PDB entry 3U52 | X-ray diffraction, 1.95 A resolution | chains C and E of the 6 polymer chains in the assembly

Chain C:
Name: Phenol hydroxylase component phL
From: Pseudomonas stutzeri
UniProt: Q84AQ4 (Q84AQ4_PSEST); numbering as in UniProt (aligned over 1-333)
Amino-acid sequence (333 residues; row label = number of the first residue in the row):
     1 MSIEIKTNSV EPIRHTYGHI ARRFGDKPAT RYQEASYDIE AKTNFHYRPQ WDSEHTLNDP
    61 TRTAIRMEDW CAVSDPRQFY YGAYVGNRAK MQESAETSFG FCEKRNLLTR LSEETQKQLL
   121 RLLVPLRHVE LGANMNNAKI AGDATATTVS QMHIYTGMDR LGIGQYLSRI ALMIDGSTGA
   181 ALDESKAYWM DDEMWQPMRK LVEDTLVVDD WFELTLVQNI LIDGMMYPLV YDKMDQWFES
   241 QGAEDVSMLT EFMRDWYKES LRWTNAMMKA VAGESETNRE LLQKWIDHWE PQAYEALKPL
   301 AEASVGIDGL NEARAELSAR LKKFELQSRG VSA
Disordered / not traced: 1-11, 330-333
Small-molecule neighbours: xenon (XE): Tyr227, Pro228, Tyr231, Asp232, Arg254, Tyr257

Chain E:
Name: Phenol hydroxylase component phO
From: Pseudomonas stutzeri
UniProt: Q84AQ1 (Q84AQ1_PSEST); residue numbers follow UniProt; this construct covers 1-119
Amino-acid sequence (119 residues; row label = number of the first residue in the row):
     1 MSVNALYDYK FEPKDKVENF HGMQLLYVYW PDHLLFCAPF ALLVQPGMTF SALVDEILKP
    61 ATAAHPDSAK ADFLNAEWLL NDEPFTPKAD ASLKEQGIDH KSMLTVTTPG LKGMANAGY
Disordered / not traced: 1

Chain C / chain E interface:
Pairs across the interface (14; chain C residue first):
  Arg48(C) with Tyr7(E); Tyr9(E), hydrogen bond (backbone-side chain); Phe11(E)
  Pro49(C) with Tyr7(E), hydrogen bond (backbone-side chain); Tyr9(E)
  Gln50(C) with Val3(E); Asn4(E); Ala5(E); Leu6(E), hydrogen bond (backbone-backbone); Tyr7(E); Tyr9(E)
  Trp51(C) with Leu6(E)
  Asp52(C) with Tyr7(E), hydrogen bond (backbone-side chain)
  Ser53(C) with Tyr7(E)
Other interface residues (no listed pair), chain C (7 interface residues in all): Tyr47

Summary:
The chain C/chain E interface involves 7 residues from each chain, with 4 hydrogen bonds. Polar contacts
include Arg48(C)-Tyr9(E), Pro49(C)-Tyr7(E) and Asp52(C)-Tyr7(E). Ligands of chain C: xenon.
Here chain C is Phenol hydroxylase component phL and chain E is Phenol hydroxylase component phO, both from
Pseudomonas stutzeri. Entry 3U52 (X-ray Crystal Structure of Xenon-Pressurized Phenol Hydroxylase from
Pseudomonas sp. OX1) was determined by X-ray diffraction.
